PDB entry 5Y21 | X-ray diffraction, 1.77 A resolution | chains A and B of the 4 polymer chains in the assembly

== Chain A (and B) ==
Protein: PHD finger protein ALFIN-LIKE 2
Organism: Arabidopsis thaliana
Notes: chain B of this document is another copy of the same molecule, construct and numbering; everything in this record applies to it too
UniProt: Q9SRM4 (ALFL2_ARATH); residues 10-142 here = UniProt positions 10-142
Chain sequence (135 residues; numbered -2 to 142; 10 numbers in that range are skipped by the numbering (no residue carries them; nothing is unmodelled there); the number before each row is that of its first residue; numbers below 1 keep their minus sign (Gly-2 is residue -2)):
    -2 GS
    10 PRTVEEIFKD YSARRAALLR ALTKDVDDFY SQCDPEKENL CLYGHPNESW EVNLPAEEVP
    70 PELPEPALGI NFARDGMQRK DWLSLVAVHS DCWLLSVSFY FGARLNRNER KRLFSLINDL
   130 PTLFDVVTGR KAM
Unresolved in the structure: -2, 140-142
Construct notes: expression tag (-2 to -1)

== Chain A / chain B interface ==
Residue-residue contacts (53):
  Val68(A) with Leu77(B); Phe81(B)
  Pro69(A) with Leu77(B); Gly78(B)
  Leu77(A) with Val68(B); Pro69(B)
  Gly78(A) with Pro69(B)
  Phe81(A) with Val68(B)
  Ala82(A) with Pro69(B), hydrophobic
  Val97(A) with Tyr109(B), hydrophobic; Ala112(B), hydrophobic
  His98(A) with Tyr109(B)
  Cys101(A) with Ser105(B), hydrogen bond (side chain-backbone); Phe108(B); Tyr109(B), hydrogen bond (side chain-backbone)
  Leu104(A) with Phe108(B), hydrophobic
  Ser105(A) with Cys101(B), hydrogen bond (backbone-side chain)
  Phe108(A) with Cys101(B); Leu104(B), hydrophobic; Phe123(B), hydrophobic
  Tyr109(A) with Val97(B), hydrophobic; His98(B); Cys101(B), hydrogen bond (backbone-side chain)
  Ala112(A) with Val97(B), hydrophobic; Phe133(B); Arg139(B)
  Arg113(A) with Phe133(B); Arg139(B), hydrogen bond (backbone-side chain)
  Leu114(A) with Arg139(B), hydrogen bond (backbone-side chain)
  Asn115(A) with Arg139(B)
  Arg116(A) with Asn127(B), hydrogen bond (backbone-side chain); Asp128(B), salt bridge
  Arg119(A) with Phe123(B); Asn127(B), hydrogen bond; Thr131(B); Asp134(B), salt bridge; Arg139(B)
  Lys120(A) with Lys120(B); Asn127(B)
  Phe123(A) with Phe108(B), hydrophobic; Arg119(B); Lys120(B); Phe123(B), hydrophobic
  Asn127(A) with Arg116(B), hydrogen bond (backbone-side chain); Arg119(B); Lys120(B)
  Asp128(A) with Arg116(B), hydrogen bond (backbone-side chain)
  Leu129(A) with Arg116(B)
  Pro130(A) with Arg116(B)
  Thr131(A) with Arg119(B)
  Phe133(A) with Ala112(B); Arg113(B)
  Arg139(A) with Arg113(B), hydrogen bond (side chain-backbone)
Other interface residues (no listed pair), chain A (36 interface residues in all): Asn48, Pro70, Glu71, Leu72, Pro73, Ile79, Leu94, Asp134
Other interface residues (no listed pair), chain B (32 interface residues in all): Asn48, Pro70, Glu71, Leu72, Pro73, Glu74, Ile79, Ala82

== Overview ==
The interface between chain A and chain B involves 36 residues on one side and 32 on the other, with 11
hydrogen bonds and 2 salt bridges. Among the polar pairs are Arg116(A)-Asp128(B), Arg119(A)-Asp134(B) and
Cys101(A)-Ser105(B).
Chain A and chain B are both PHD finger protein ALFIN-LIKE 2 (Arabidopsis thaliana); the structure, Crystal
structure of AL2 PAL domain in complex with AtRing1a proximal site, was determined by X-ray diffraction,
deposited together with 5Y53, 5XVL and 5XVW.
